Entry 7KRN (electron microscopy, 3.40 A resolution); this record covers chains A and B of the 7 polymer chains in the assembly.

Chain A:
Molecule: RNA-directed RNA polymerase
Organism: Severe acute respiratory syndrome coronavirus 2
Notes: EC 2.7.7.48
UniProt: P0DTD1 (R1AB_SARS2); residues 1-932 here correspond to UniProt positions 4393-5324 (UniProt number = residue number + 4392)
Amino-acid sequence (932 residues; each row starts with the number of its first residue):
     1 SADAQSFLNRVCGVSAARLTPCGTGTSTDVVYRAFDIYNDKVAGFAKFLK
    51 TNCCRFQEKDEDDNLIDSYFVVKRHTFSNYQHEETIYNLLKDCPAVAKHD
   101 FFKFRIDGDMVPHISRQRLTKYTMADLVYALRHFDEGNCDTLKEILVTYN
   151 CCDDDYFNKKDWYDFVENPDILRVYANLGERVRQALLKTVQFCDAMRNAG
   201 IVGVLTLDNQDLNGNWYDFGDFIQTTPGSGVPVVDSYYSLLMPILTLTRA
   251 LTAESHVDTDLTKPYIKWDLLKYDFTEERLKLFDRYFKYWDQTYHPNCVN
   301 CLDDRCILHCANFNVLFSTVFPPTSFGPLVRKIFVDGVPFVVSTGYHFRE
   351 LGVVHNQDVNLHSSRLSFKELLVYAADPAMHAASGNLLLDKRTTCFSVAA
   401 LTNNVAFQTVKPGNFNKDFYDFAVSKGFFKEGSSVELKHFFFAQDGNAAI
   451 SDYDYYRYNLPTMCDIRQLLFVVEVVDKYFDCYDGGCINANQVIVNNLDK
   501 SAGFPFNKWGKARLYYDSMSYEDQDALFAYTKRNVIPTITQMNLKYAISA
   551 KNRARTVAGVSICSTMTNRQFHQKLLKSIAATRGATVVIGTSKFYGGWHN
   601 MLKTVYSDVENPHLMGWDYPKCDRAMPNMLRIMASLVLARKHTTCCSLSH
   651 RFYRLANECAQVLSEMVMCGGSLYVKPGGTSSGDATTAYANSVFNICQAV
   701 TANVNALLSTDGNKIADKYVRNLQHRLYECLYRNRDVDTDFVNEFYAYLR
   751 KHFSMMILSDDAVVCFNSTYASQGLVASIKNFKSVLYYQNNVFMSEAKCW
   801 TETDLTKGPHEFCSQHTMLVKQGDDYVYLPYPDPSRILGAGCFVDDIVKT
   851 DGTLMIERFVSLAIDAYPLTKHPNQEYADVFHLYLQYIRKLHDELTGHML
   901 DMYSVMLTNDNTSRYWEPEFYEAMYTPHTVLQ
Unresolved in the structure: 1-2, 930-932
Metal / ion sites: Mg2+: Asn209, Asp218 (together with ADP); Zn2+ site 1: His295, Cys301, Cys306, Cys310; Zn2+ site 2: Cys487, His642, Cys645, Cys646
Residues lining bound ligands:
  - chapso (1N7), molecule 1: Arg197, Gly230, Val231, Lys288, Tyr289, Trp290, Asp291
  - chapso (1N7), molecule 2: Val202, Val204, Asp221, Ile223, Val233, Arg733
  - chapso (1N7), molecule 3: Tyr903, Ser904, Val905
  - ADP: Phe35, Lys50, Asn52, Cys53, Val71, Lys73, Arg74, His75, Asn79, Arg116, Asp208, Asn209, Tyr217, Asp218, Gly220, Asp221
Swiss-Prot annotation at these positions:
  - region: Lys545 to Arg555 (Interaction with RMP Remdesivir), Thr582 to Pro620 (RdRp Palm N-ter)
  - active site: Ser759, Asp760, Asp761
  - binding site (Mn(2+)): Asn209, Asp218
  - binding site (Zn(2+)): His295, Cys301, Cys306, Cys310, Cys487, His642, Cys645, Cys646
  - site: Gln932 (Cleavage)
Reported in the primary citation:
  - catalytic residues: Asp760 (citing earlier work)
  - mutagenesis - D760A: increased binding to BTC scaffolds

Chain B:
Molecule: Non-structural protein 8
Organism: Severe acute respiratory syndrome coronavirus 2
UniProt: P0DTD1 (R1AB_SARS2); residues 1-198 here correspond to UniProt positions 3943-4140 (UniProt number = residue number + 3942)
Amino-acid sequence (199 residues; row label = number of the first residue in the row; numbering starts at 0):
     0 MAIASEFSSLPSYAAFATAQEAYEQAVANGDSEVVLKKLKKSLNVAKSEF
    50 DRDAAMQRKLEKMADQAMTQMYKQARSEDKRAKVTSAMQTMLFTMLRKLD
   100 NDALNNIINNARDGCVPLNIIPLTTAAKLMVVIPDYNTYKNTCDGTTFTY
   150 ASALWEIQQVVDADSKIVQLSEISMDNSPNLAWPLIVTALRANSAVKLQ
Unresolved in the structure: 0-5, 192-198
Construct notes: initiating methionine (0)
Swiss-Prot annotation at these positions:
  - site: Gln198 (Cleavage)

Interface between chain A and chain B:
Contacting residue pairs (99):
  Leu270(A) with Ile119(B); Thr123(B)
  Leu271(A) with Ile106(B); Val115(B), hydrophobic; Ile119(B), hydrophobic
  Tyr273(A) with Asp112(B), hydrogen bond; Cys114(B); Pro116(B), hydrophobic
  Pro323(A) with Asn118(B)
  Thr324(A) with Asn118(B); Ile119(B)
  Ser325(A) with Pro116(B)
  Phe326(A) with Asn118(B)
  Pro328(A) with Pro116(B); Leu117(B), hydrogen bond (backbone-backbone)
  Leu329(A) with Val115(B); Pro116(B), hydrophobic
  Val330(A) with Gly113(B); Cys114(B); Val115(B), hydrogen bond (backbone-backbone); Leu117(B), hydrophobic; Ile120(B), hydrophobic
  Arg331(A) with Asp112(B); Gly113(B); Cys114(B), hydrogen bond
  Lys332(A) with Asn104(B), hydrogen bond; Ile107(B)
  Val338(A) with Leu95(B), hydrophobic
  Pro339(A) with Leu95(B); Asn100(B)
  Phe340(A) with Leu91(B), hydrophobic; Leu95(B), hydrophobic
  Val341(A) with Leu98(B), hydrophobic
  Thr344(A) with Cys114(B)
  Phe368(A) with Arg80(B); Val83(B), hydrophobic; Thr84(B); Met87(B), hydrophobic
  Leu371(A) with Thr84(B); Met87(B), hydrophobic; Gln88(B); Leu91(B), hydrophobic
  Tyr374(A) with Leu91(B)
  Pro378(A) with Leu117(B)
  Ala379(A) with Leu117(B), hydrophobic
  His381(A) with Met94(B)
  Ala382(A) with Leu117(B), hydrophobic; Pro121(B)
  Ala383(A) with Leu98(B); Ile120(B), hydrophobic
  Ser384(A) with Met94(B); Lys97(B); Leu98(B)
  Gly385(A) with Ala125(B)
  Asn386(A) with Lys127(B); Met129(B)
  Leu387(A) with Leu122(B), hydrophobic; Ala125(B); Lys127(B), hydrogen bond (backbone-backbone); Leu128(B); Met129(B), hydrogen bond (backbone-backbone); Tyr149(B), hydrophobic; Trp154(B), hydrophobic
  Leu388(A) with Met129(B)
  Leu389(A) with Leu128(B); Met129(B), hydrogen bond (backbone-backbone); Val130(B); Val131(B), hydrogen bond (backbone-backbone); Thr141(B); Tyr149(B), hydrophobic
  Asp390(A) with Val131(B)
  Lys391(A) with Val131(B), hydrogen bond (backbone-backbone); Pro133(B); Thr137(B)
  Arg392(A) with Val131(B); Pro133(B)
  Phe396(A) with Asn118(B)
  Val398(A) with Asn118(B); Pro121(B)
  Ala400(A) with Met129(B), hydrophobic
  Asn403(A) with Lys127(B); Met129(B)
  Asn404(A) with Met129(B)
  Val405(A) with Met129(B), hydrophobic; Val131(B), hydrophobic
  Phe407(A) with Ala162(B); Pro183(B), hydrophobic; Ile185(B), hydrophobic
  Asn447(A) with Pro183(B)
  Trp509(A) with Val83(B), hydrophobic; Ala86(B); Met87(B), hydrophobic; Met90(B), hydrophobic
  Leu514(A) with Lys79(B); Val83(B), hydrophobic
  Asp517(A) with Ser76(B), hydrogen bond (backbone-side chain)
  Ser518(A) with Arg80(B), hydrogen bond (backbone-side chain)
  Asp523(A) with Arg80(B), salt bridge
  Met666(A) with Asn118(B)
Other interface residues (no listed pair), chain A (58 interface residues in all): Gly327, Leu372, Ala375, Met380, Ala399, Thr402, Phe506, Lys508, Tyr515, Val675
Other interface residues (no listed pair), chain B (46 interface residues in all): Phe92, Leu103

In short:
The interface between chain A and chain B involves 58 residues on one side and 46 on the other; the contacts
include 12 hydrogen bonds and 1 salt bridge. Among the polar pairs are Asp523(A)-Arg80(B), Tyr273(A)-Asp112(B)
and Arg331(A)-Cys114(B). The paper reports the catalytic residue Asp760(A); D760A of chain A increases binding
to BTC scaffolds.
Here chain A is RNA-directed RNA polymerase and chain B is Non-structural protein 8, both from Severe acute
respiratory syndrome coronavirus 2. Entry 7KRN (Structure of SARS-CoV-2 backtracked complex bound to nsp13
helicase - nsp13(1)-BTC) was determined by electron microscopy together with 7KRO and 7KRP from the same
study.
